PDB entry 1MAX | X-ray diffraction, 1.80 A resolution | chain A

== Chain A ==
Protein: Beta-trypsin
Source organism: Bos taurus
Notes: EC 3.4.21.4
UniProt: P00760 (TRY1_BOVIN); the construct lacks a stretch of the UniProt sequence and is renumbered around it, so the offset changes along the chain: 16-35 = UniProt 21-40; 38-60 = UniProt 41-63; 62-125 = UniProt 64-127; 127-129 = UniProt 128-130; 5 more segments
Amino-acid sequence (223 residues; numbered 16 to 245 plus 3 insertion-coded residues; 10 numbers in that range are skipped by the numbering (no residue carries them; nothing is unmodelled there); the number before each row is that of its first residue):
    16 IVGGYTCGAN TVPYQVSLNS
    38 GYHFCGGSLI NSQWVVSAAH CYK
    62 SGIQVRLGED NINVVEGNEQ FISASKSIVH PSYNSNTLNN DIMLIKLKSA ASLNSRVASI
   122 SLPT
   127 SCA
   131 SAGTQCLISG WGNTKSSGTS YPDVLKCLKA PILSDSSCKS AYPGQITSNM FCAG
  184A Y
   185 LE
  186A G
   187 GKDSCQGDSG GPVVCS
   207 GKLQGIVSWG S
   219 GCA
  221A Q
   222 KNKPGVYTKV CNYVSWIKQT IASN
Disulfides: Cys22-Cys157, Cys42-Cys58, Cys128-Cys232, Cys136-Cys201, Cys168-Cys182, Cys191-Cys220
Covalently attached groups: z-amidinophenylmethane-phosphonate (ZAP) linked to Ser195
Bound ions: Ca2+: Glu70, Asn72, Val75, Glu80
Ligand contacts: z-amidinophenylmethane-phosphonate (ZAP; [N-(benzyloxycarbonyl)amino](4-amidinophenyl)methane-phosphonate): His57, Leu99, Asp189, Ser190, Cys191, Gln192, Gly193, Asp194, Val213, Ser214, Trp215, Gly216, Gly219, Cys220, Gly226
From the paper describing this entry:
  - binding site for z-amidinophenylmethane-phosphonate: His57, Leu99, Asp189, Ser190 to Gln192, Gly193, Asp194, Ser195, Ser214, Trp215 to Gly216, Gly219
  - catalytic residues: Gly193, Ser195
  - specificity-determining residues: Asp189
  - specificity-determining residues: Ser190 (proposed by the authors, not directly observed)

== Summary ==
Z-amidinophenylmethane-phosphonate is covalently linked to Ser195. Glu70, Asn72, Val75 and Glu80 coordinate
Ca2+. From the paper: catalytic residues Gly193 and Ser195; a binding site for
z-amidinophenylmethane-phosphonate at His57, Leu99 and Asp189 among others.
Chain A is Beta-trypsin (Bos taurus); the structure, Beta-trypsin phosphonate inhibited, was determined by
X-ray diffraction, deposited together with 1MAY.
